7ZKP - chains D and U of the 14 polymer chains in the assembly; structure by electron microscopy, 3.20 A resolution.

# Chain D
Protein: Subunit NIMM of NADH:Ubiquinone Oxidoreductase (Complex I)
Organism: Yarrowia lipolytica
Reference sequence: A0A1D8NC63 (A0A1D8NC63_YARLL); residues 1-87 here = UniProt positions 1-87
Amino-acid sequence (87 residues; numbered 1 to 87; the number before each row is that of its first residue):
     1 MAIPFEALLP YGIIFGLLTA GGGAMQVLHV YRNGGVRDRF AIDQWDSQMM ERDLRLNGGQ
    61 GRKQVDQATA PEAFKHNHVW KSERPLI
Disordered / not traced: 1

# Chain U
Protein: Subunit NUPM of NADH:Ubiquinone Oxidoreductase (Complex I)
Organism: Yarrowia lipolytica
Reference sequence: A0A371C2D0 (A0A371C2D0_YARLL); residue numbers follow UniProt; this construct covers 1-172
Amino-acid sequence (172 residues; row label = number of the first residue in the row):
     1 MPREAAAHWV PFEDKANMPD NVPDVVEVGA TSAPLLSASY FIGAKCKPYN DDFMLCREES
    61 QGSGAIDCLK EGRRVTRCAV SVIEDINKSC LDEFRLHWQC LEQNNHQLSG CRKAEALLNK
   121 CVFTKLNLEK KIPGLRPDEE PVFLKKDPWI KPAVDDFKSV RAYAEAKKNG TL
Disordered / not traced: 1
Disulfide bonds: Cys46-Cys78, Cys56-Cys68, Cys90-Cys121, Cys100-Cys111

# Chain D / chain U interface
Residue-residue contacts (68):
  Gly35(D) - Gln103(U)
  Val36(D) - Glu102(U)
  Val36(D) - Gln103(U)
  Arg37(D) - Gln103(U)  hydrogen bond (side chain-backbone)
  Arg37(D) - Val154(U)
  Arg39(D) - His106(U)  hydrogen bond
  Phe40(D) - Asn105(U)
  Gln44(D) - Pro2(U)
  Met49(D) - Ser32(U)
  Arg52(D) - Val28(U)  hydrogen bond (side chain-backbone)
  Arg52(D) - Ala30(U)  hydrogen bond (side chain-backbone)
  Arg52(D) - Leu35(U)
  Asp53(D) - Thr31(U)
  Asp53(D) - Ser32(U)  hydrogen bond
  Leu56(D) - Gly29(U)
  Leu56(D) - Ala30(U)
  Leu56(D) - Thr31(U)
  Arg62(D) - Glu102(U)  salt bridge
  Gln64(D) - Thr31(U)  hydrogen bond
  Gln64(D) - Ser32(U)  hydrogen bond
  Gln64(D) - Ala33(U)  hydrogen bond (side chain-backbone)
  Gln64(D) - Trp98(U)
  Gln64(D) - Glu102(U)
  Val65(D) - Gly29(U)
  Val65(D) - Ala30(U)
  Val65(D) - Thr31(U)  hydrogen bond (backbone-backbone)
  Val65(D) - Pro34(U)
  Asp66(D) - Pro34(U)
  Asp66(D) - Asn87(U)  hydrogen bond (backbone-side chain)
  Asp66(D) - Phe94(U)
  Gln67(D) - Gly29(U)
  Gln67(D) - Ala30(U)
  Gln67(D) - Asn87(U)
  Ala68(D) - Glu27(U)
  Ala68(D) - Val28(U)
  Ala68(D) - Gly29(U)  hydrogen bond (backbone-backbone)
  Ala68(D) - Ile83(U)  hydrophobic
  Ala68(D) - Glu84(U)
  Ala68(D) - Asn87(U)
  Thr69(D) - Val26(U)
  Ala70(D) - Glu27(U)
  Ala70(D) - Gly29(U)
  Phe74(D) - Glu27(U)
  Lys75(D) - Asp24(U)
  Lys75(D) - Val25(U)  hydrogen bond (side chain-backbone)
  His76(D) - Glu13(U)
  His76(D) - Asp14(U)
  His76(D) - Lys15(U)
  His76(D) - Ala16(U)  hydrogen bond (side chain-backbone)
  His76(D) - Asn17(U)  hydrogen bond
  Asn77(D) - Glu13(U)
  Val79(D) - Phe12(U)
  Val79(D) - Glu13(U)
  Trp80(D) - Val10(U)
  Trp80(D) - Pro11(U)
  Trp80(D) - Phe12(U)  hydrogen bond (backbone-backbone)
  Lys81(D) - Trp9(U)
  Lys81(D) - Val10(U)
  Lys81(D) - Phe12(U)
  Ser82(D) - Trp9(U)
  Ser82(D) - Val10(U)  hydrogen bond (backbone-backbone)
  Ser82(D) - Phe12(U)
  Glu83(D) - Arg3(U)  salt bridge
  Glu83(D) - Ala6(U)
  Glu83(D) - His8(U)
  Arg84(D) - His8(U)  hydrogen bond (backbone-backbone)
  Leu86(D) - Arg3(U)
  Leu86(D) - Ala6(U)  hydrophobic
Other interface residues (no listed pair), chain D (32 interface residues in all): Asp38, Lys63, His78
Other interface residues (no listed pair), chain U (41 interface residues in all): Glu4, Ala5, Met18, Val80, Arg95, Asn104

# In short
Chain D and chain U form an interface of 32 and 41 residues respectively, with 17 hydrogen bonds and 2 salt
bridges. Polar pairs include Arg62(D)-Glu102(U), Glu83(D)-Arg3(U) and Arg37(D)-Gln103(U).
Here chain D is Subunit NIMM of NADH:Ubiquinone Oxidoreductase (Complex I) and chain U is Subunit NUPM of
NADH:Ubiquinone Oxidoreductase (Complex I), both from Yarrowia lipolytica. Entry 7ZKP (Late assembly
intermediate of the proximal proton pumping module of complex I with assembly factors NDUFAF1 ...) was
determined by electron microscopy (same publication as 7ZKQ).
